6CWB - chains A and B of the 4 polymer chains in the assembly; structure by X-ray diffraction, 2.85 A resolution.

== Chain A ==
Protein: Antigen-presenting glycoprotein CD1d1
From: Mus musculus
Reference sequence: A0A0R4J090 (A0A0R4J090_MOUSE); residues 1-279 here correspond to UniProt positions 19-297 (UniProt number = residue number + 18)
Amino-acid sequence (285 residues; each row starts with the number of its first residue):
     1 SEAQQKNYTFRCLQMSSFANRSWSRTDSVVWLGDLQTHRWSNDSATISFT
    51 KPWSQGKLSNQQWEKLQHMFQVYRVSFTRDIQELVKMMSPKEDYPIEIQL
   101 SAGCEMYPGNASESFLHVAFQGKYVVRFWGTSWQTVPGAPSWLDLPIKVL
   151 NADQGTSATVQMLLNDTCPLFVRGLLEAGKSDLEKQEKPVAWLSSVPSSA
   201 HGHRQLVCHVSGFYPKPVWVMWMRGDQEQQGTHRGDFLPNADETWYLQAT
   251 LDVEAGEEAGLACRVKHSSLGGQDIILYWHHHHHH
Disordered / not traced: 1-6, 197-203, 280-285
Disulfides: Cys104-Cys168, Cys208-Cys263
Covalently attached groups: N-acetylglucosamine (NAG) linked to Asn20, Asn42; glycan linked to Asn165
Differences from the reference sequence: expression tag (280-285)
Ligand contacts: FJJ ((5R,6S,7S)-5,6-dihydroxy-7-(octanoylamino)-N-[(1E)-4-phenylbutylidene]-8-{[(2S,3R,4S,5R,6R)-3,4,5-trihydroxy-6-(hydroxymethyl)tetrahydro-2H-pyran-2-yl]oxy}octanamide (non-preferred name)): Met69, Val72, Tyr73, Ser76, Phe77, Asp80, Ile81, Leu84, Leu100, Leu116, Val118, Phe120, Val126, Trp133, Trp142, Leu143, Pro146, Leu150, Asp153, Gly155, Thr156, Thr159, Val160, Leu163

== Chain B ==
Protein: Beta-2-microglobulin
From: Mus musculus
Reference sequence: P01887 (B2MG_MOUSE); residues 1-99 here correspond to UniProt positions 21-119 (UniProt number = residue number + 20)
Amino-acid sequence (99 residues; row label = number of the first residue in the row):
     1 IQKTPQIQVYSRHPPENGKPNILNCYVTQFHPPHIEIQMLKNGKKIPKVE
    51 MSDMSFSKDWSFYILAHTEFTPTETDTYACRVKHASMAEPKTVYWDRDM
Disordered / not traced: 1
Disulfides: Cys25-Cys80

== Interface between chain A and chain B ==
Contacting residue pairs - 59 pairs, chain A then chain B:
  Arg11(A) - Lys58(B)
  Leu13(A) - Ser55(B)
  Leu13(A) - Phe56(B)
  Gln14(A) - Phe56(B)
  Met15(A) - Met54(B)
  Met15(A) - Phe56(B)  hydrophobic
  Met15(A) - Phe62(B)  hydrophobic
  Ser17(A) - Pro33(B)
  Val29(A) - Asp53(B)
  Val29(A) - Met54(B)
  Val29(A) - Ser55(B)
  Trp31(A) - Ser55(B)  hydrogen bond
  Trp31(A) - Tyr63(B)
  Gln36(A) - Asp53(B)  hydrogen bond
  Arg39(A) - Asp53(B)  salt bridge
  Glu97(A) - Pro32(B)
  Glu97(A) - Pro33(B)
  Glu97(A) - Phe62(B)
  Gln99(A) - His31(B)
  Gln99(A) - Phe56(B)
  Gln99(A) - Trp60(B)  hydrogen bond (side chain-backbone)
  Gln99(A) - Phe62(B)
  Leu100(A) - Phe56(B)
  Ser101(A) - Trp60(B)
  His117(A) - Trp60(B)
  Ala119(A) - Trp60(B)  hydrophobic
  Gln121(A) - His31(B)
  Gly122(A) - His31(B)
  Gly122(A) - Trp60(B)
  Tyr124(A) - Trp60(B)
  Val190(A) - Pro14(B)  hydrophobic
  Trp192(A) - Ser11(B)
  Trp192(A) - His13(B)
  Trp192(A) - Pro14(B)  hydrophobic
  Trp192(A) - Pro15(B)
  Ser194(A) - Asp98(B)  hydrogen bond (side chain-backbone)
  Ser194(A) - Met99(B)  hydrogen bond (side chain-backbone)
  Ser195(A) - Asp98(B)
  Val196(A) - Asp96(B)
  Val196(A) - Asp98(B)
  His209(A) - Met99(B)
  Ser211(A) - Arg12(B)  hydrogen bond (side chain-backbone)
  Gly212(A) - Arg12(B)
  Leu238(A) - Gln8(B)
  Leu238(A) - Tyr10(B)
  Leu238(A) - Tyr26(B)  hydrophobic
  Pro239(A) - Tyr10(B)  hydrogen bond (backbone-side chain)
  Pro239(A) - Tyr26(B)
  Pro239(A) - Leu65(B)
  Asn240(A) - Tyr10(B)
  Asn240(A) - Arg12(B)
  Asn240(A) - Asn24(B)  hydrogen bond
  Asn240(A) - Leu65(B)
  Ala241(A) - Leu65(B)
  Ala241(A) - His67(B)
  Asp242(A) - Arg12(B)  salt bridge
  Thr244(A) - Arg12(B)
  Tyr246(A) - Tyr10(B)  hydrophobic
  Tyr246(A) - Ser11(B)
Interface residues without a listed pair, chain A (35 interface residues in all): Val118, Gln248

== In short ==
Chain A and chain B form an interface of 35 and 25 residues respectively, with 8 hydrogen bonds and 2 salt
bridges. Among the polar pairs are Arg39(A)-Asp53(B), Asp242(A)-Arg12(B) and Trp31(A)-Ser55(B). Bound to chain
A: compound FJJ. N-acetylglucosamine is covalently linked to Asn20(A) and Asn42(A).
Chain A is Antigen-presenting glycoprotein CD1d1 and chain B is Beta-2-microglobulin, both from Mus musculus;
the structure, Structure of alpha-GSA[8,4P] bound by CD1d and in complex with the Va14Vb8.2 TCR, was
determined by X-ray diffraction (same publication as 6C5M, 6C69, 6C6A, 6C6C, 6C6E, 6C6H and 10 further
entries).
